PDB entry 4QV4 | X-ray diffraction, 2.70 A resolution | chains D and E of the 28 polymer chains in the assembly

[Chain D]
Name: Proteasome subunit alpha type-5
Organism: Saccharomyces cerevisiae
Notes: EC 3.4.25.1
Reference sequence: P32379 (PSA5_YEAST); residues -7 to 252 here correspond to UniProt positions 1-260 (UniProt number = residue number + 8)
Chain sequence (260 residues; row label = number of the first residue in the row; numbers below 1 keep their minus sign (Met-7 is residue -7)):
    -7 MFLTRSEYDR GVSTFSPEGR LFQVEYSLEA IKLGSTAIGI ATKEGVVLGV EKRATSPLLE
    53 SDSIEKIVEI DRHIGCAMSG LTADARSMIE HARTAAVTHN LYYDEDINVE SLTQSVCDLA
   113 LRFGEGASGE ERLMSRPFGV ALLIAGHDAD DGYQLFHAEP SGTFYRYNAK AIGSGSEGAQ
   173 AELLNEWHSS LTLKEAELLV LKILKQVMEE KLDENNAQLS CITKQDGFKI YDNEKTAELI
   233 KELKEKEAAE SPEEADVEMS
Disordered / not traced: -7 to 0, 118-124, 243-252

[Chain E]
Name: Proteasome subunit alpha type-6
Organism: Saccharomyces cerevisiae
Notes: EC 3.4.25.1
Reference sequence: P40302 (PSA6_YEAST); residues 0-233 here correspond to UniProt positions 1-234 (UniProt number = residue number + 1)
Chain sequence (234 residues; each row starts with the number of its first residue; numbering starts at 0):
     0 MFRNNYDGDT VTFSPTGRLF QVEYALEAIK QGSVTVGLRS NTHAVLVALK RNADELSSYQ
    60 KKIIKCDEHM GLSLAGLAPD ARVLSNYLRQ QCNYSSLVFN RKLAVERAGH LLCDKAQKNT
   120 QSYGGRPYGV GLLIIGYDKS GAHLLEFQPS GNVTELYGTA IGARSQGAKT YLERTLDTFI
   180 KIDGNPDELI KAGVEAISQS LRDESLTVDN LSIAIVGKDT PFTIYDGEAV AKYI
Disordered / not traced: 0-2
Curated features (UniProtKB/Swiss-Prot):
  - modified residue: Ser13 (Phosphoserine)
  - cross-link: Lys190 (Glycyl lysine isopeptide (Lys-Gly) (interchain with G-Cter in ubiquitin))

[Chain D / chain E interface]
Residue-residue contacts (42):
  Gly3(D) with Gly7(E)
  Ser5(D) with Arg125(E)
  Thr6(D) with Gly7(E); Gln20(E)
  Phe7(D) with Gln20(E), hydrogen bond (backbone-side chain); Tyr23(E); Leu76(E), hydrophobic; Arg125(E); Pro126(E); Gly128(E)
  Ser8(D) with Tyr23(E)
  Pro9(D) with Tyr23(E), hydrophobic; Glu26(E)
  Glu10(D) with Glu26(E); Gln30(E)
  Gly11(D) with Tyr23(E); Ala27(E)
  Leu13(D) with Arg125(E)
  Gln106(D) with Arg81(E), hydrogen bond
  Asp110(D) with Arg81(E), salt bridge
  Leu113(D) with Pro78(E), hydrophobic; Arg125(E)
  Ser153(D) with Pro78(E)
  Gly154(D) with Pro78(E)
  Thr155(D) with Gln59(E)
  Phe156(D) with Gln59(E)
  Tyr157(D) with Arg50(E), hydrogen bond (side chain-backbone); Ala52(E); Ser56(E); Ser57(E); Gln59(E)
  Arg158(D) with Ser56(E); Ser57(E), hydrogen bond (backbone-backbone)
  Tyr159(D) with Ala52(E); Asp53(E); Leu55(E); Ser56(E)
  Asn160(D) with Leu55(E), hydrogen bond (backbone-backbone)
  Ala161(D) with Leu55(E)
  Gln172(D) with Asp53(E), hydrogen bond; Leu55(E)
  Leu176(D) with Leu55(E), hydrophobic
Also at the interface, not in a pair above, chain D (27 interface residues in all): Arg2, Glu117, Leu175, Trp179
Also at the interface, not in a pair above, chain E (25 interface residues in all): Asp6, Ala24, Asn51, Glu54, Asp79, Gly123

[Overview]
27 residues of chain D and 25 residues of chain E are in contact; the contacts include 6 hydrogen bonds and 1
salt bridge. Polar contacts include Asp110(D)-Arg81(E), Phe7(D)-Gln20(E) and Gln106(D)-Arg81(E).
Chain D is Proteasome subunit alpha type-5 and chain E is Proteasome subunit alpha type-6, both from
Saccharomyces cerevisiae; the structure, yCP beta5-M45T mutant, was determined by X-ray diffraction, deposited
together with 4QUX, 4QUY, 4QV0, 4QV1, 4QV3, 4QV5 and 42 further entries.
